6K4Y - chains C and N of the 10 polymer chains in the assembly; structure by electron microscopy, 3.79 A resolution.

Chain C:
Name: DNA-directed RNA polymerase subunit beta
Source organism: Escherichia coli K-12
Notes: EC 2.7.7.6
UniProtKB: P0A8V2 (RPOB_ECOLI); residue numbers follow UniProt; this construct covers 1-1342
Amino-acid sequence (1342 residues; row label = number of the first residue in the row):
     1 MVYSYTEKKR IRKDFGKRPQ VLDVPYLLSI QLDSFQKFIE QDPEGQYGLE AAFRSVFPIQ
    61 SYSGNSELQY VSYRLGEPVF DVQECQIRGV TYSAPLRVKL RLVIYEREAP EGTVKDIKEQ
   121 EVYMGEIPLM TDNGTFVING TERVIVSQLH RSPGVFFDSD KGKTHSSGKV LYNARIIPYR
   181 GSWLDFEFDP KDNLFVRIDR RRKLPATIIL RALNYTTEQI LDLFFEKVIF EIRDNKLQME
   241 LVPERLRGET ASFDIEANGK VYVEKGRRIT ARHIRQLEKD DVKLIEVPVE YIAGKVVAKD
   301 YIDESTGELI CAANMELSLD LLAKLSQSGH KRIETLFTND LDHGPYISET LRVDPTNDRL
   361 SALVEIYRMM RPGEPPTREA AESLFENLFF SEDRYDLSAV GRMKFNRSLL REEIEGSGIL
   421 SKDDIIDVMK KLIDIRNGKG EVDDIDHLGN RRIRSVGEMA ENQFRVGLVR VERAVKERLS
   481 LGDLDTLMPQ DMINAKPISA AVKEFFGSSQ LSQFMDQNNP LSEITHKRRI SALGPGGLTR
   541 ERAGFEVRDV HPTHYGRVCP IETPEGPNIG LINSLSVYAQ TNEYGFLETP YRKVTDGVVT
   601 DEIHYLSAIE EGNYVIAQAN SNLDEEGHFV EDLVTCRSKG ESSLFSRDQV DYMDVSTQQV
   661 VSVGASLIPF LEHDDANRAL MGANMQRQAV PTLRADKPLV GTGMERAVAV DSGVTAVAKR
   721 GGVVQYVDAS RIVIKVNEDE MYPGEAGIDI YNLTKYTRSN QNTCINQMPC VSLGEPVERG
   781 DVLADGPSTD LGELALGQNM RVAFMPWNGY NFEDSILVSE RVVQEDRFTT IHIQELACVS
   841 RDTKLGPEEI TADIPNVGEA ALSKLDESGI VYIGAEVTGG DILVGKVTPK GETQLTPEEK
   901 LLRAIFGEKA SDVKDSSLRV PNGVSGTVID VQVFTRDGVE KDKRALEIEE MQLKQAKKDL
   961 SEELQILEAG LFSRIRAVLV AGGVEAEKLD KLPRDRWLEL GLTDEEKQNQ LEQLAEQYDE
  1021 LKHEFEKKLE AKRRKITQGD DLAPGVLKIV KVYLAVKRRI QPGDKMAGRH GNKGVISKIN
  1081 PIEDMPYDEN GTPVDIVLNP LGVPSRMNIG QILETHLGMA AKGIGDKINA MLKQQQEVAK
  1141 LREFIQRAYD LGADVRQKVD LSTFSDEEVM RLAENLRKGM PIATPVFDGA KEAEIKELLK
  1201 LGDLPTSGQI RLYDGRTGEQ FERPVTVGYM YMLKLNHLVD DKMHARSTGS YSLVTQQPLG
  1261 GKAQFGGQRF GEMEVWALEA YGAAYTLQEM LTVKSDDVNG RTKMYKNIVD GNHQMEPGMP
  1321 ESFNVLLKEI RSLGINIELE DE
Unresolved in the structure: 1, 1342
Swiss-Prot annotation at these positions:
  - modified residue (N6-acetyllysine): Lys1022, Lys1200
Reported in the primary citation:
  - mutagenesis - I905A/F906A: decreased binding to 10 kDa anti-sigma factor (citing earlier work)

Chain N:
Molecule: 60-nt DNA strand
Sequence (60 nucleotides; numbered 2 to 61; the number before each row is that of its first residue):
     2 CGAAAAGAAG CTTTGCTTAA TAATCCATAT GGTTATAATG GGAGCTGTCA CGGATGCAGG
Unresolved in the structure: 2

Chain C / chain N interface:
Residue-residue contacts (11):
  Arg151(C) - DG48(N)  base contact
  Arg175(C) - DG48(N)  salt bridge to the phosphate
  Trp183(C) - DT47(N)  base contact
  Asp199(C) - DT47(N)  base contact
  Arg200(C) - DG48(N)  salt bridge to the phosphate
  Ile445(C) - DG48(N)  base contact
  Arg473(C) - DG43(N)  salt bridge to the phosphate
  Leu538(C) - DG48(N)  base contact
  Arg542(C) - DT47(N)  salt bridge to the phosphate
  Arg542(C) - DT49(N)  salt bridge to the phosphate
  Val547(C) - DG48(N)  base contact
Also at the interface, not in a pair above, chain C (14 interface residues in all): Arg201, Arg371, Glu374, Arg451
Also at the interface, not in a pair above, chain N (8 interface residues in all): DG41, DG42, DG45, DC46

Summary:
Chain C and chain N form an interface of 14 and 8 residues respectively, with 5 salt bridges. Among the polar
pairs are Arg175(C)-DG48(N), Arg200(C)-DG48(N) and Arg473(C)-DG43(N). The paper reports that I905A/F906A of
chain C reduce binding to 10 kDa anti-sigma factor.
Chain C is DNA-directed RNA polymerase subunit beta (Escherichia coli K-12) and chain N is a 60-nt DNA strand;
the structure, CryoEM structure of sigma appropriation complex, was determined by electron microscopy.
